PDB entry 1BZZ | X-ray diffraction, 1.59 A resolution | chains C and D of the 4 polymer chains in the assembly

[Chain C]
Protein: Protein (hemoglobin alpha chain)
From: Homo sapiens
UniProtKB: P69905 (HBA_HUMAN); residue numbers follow UniProt; this construct covers 1-141
Sequence (141 residues; each row starts with the number of its first residue):
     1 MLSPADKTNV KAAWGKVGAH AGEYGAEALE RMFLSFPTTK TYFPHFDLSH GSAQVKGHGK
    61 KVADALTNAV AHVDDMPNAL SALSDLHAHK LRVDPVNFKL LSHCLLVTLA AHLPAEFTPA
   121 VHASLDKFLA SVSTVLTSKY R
Differences from the reference sequence: engineered mutation Met1 (Val in P68871)
Curated features (UniProtKB/Swiss-Prot):
  - site: Lys61 (Not glycated)

[Chain D]
Protein: Protein (hemoglobin beta chain)
From: Homo sapiens
UniProtKB: P68871 (HBB_HUMAN); numbering as in UniProt (aligned over 1-146)
Sequence (146 residues; numbered 1 to 146; the number before each row is that of its first residue):
     1 VHLTPEEKSA VTALWGKVNV DEVGGEALGR LLVVYPWTQR FFESFGDLST PDAVMGNPKV
    61 KAHGKKVLGA FSDGLAHLDN LKGTFATLSE LHCDKLHVDP ENFRLLGNVL VCVLAHHFGK
   121 EFTPPVQAAY QKVVAGVANA LAHKYH

[How chain C and chain D interact]
Residue-residue contacts (37):
  Arg31(C) - Phe122(D)  hydrogen bond (side chain-backbone)
  Arg31(C) - Thr123(D)
  Arg31(C) - Pro124(D)
  Arg31(C) - Gln127(D)  hydrogen bond
  Leu34(C) - Pro124(D)  hydrophobic
  Leu34(C) - Pro125(D)
  Leu34(C) - Ala128(D)
  Ser35(C) - Gln127(D)
  Ser35(C) - Ala128(D)
  Ser35(C) - Gln131(D)
  Phe36(C) - Gln131(D)
  His103(C) - Asn108(D)
  His103(C) - Val111(D)
  His103(C) - Gln131(D)  hydrogen bond
  Cys104(C) - Gln127(D)
  Val107(C) - Val111(D)  hydrophobic
  Val107(C) - Cys112(D)  hydrophobic
  Val107(C) - Ala115(D)  hydrophobic
  Val107(C) - Gln127(D)
  Ala110(C) - Cys112(D)
  Ala110(C) - Ala115(D)
  Ala110(C) - His116(D)
  Ala111(C) - Ala115(D)
  Ala111(C) - Gly119(D)
  Pro114(C) - His116(D)  hydrogen bond (backbone-side chain)
  Phe117(C) - Arg30(D)  hydrogen bond (backbone-side chain)
  Phe117(C) - His116(D)
  Thr118(C) - Arg30(D)  hydrogen bond (backbone-side chain)
  Pro119(C) - Arg30(D)
  Pro119(C) - Val33(D)
  Pro119(C) - Met55(D)  hydrophobic
  His122(C) - Arg30(D)  hydrogen bond
  His122(C) - Val34(D)
  His122(C) - Cys112(D)
  Ala123(C) - Val34(D)
  Asp126(C) - Val34(D)
  Asp126(C) - Tyr35(D)  hydrogen bond
Also at the interface, not in a pair above, chain C (20 interface residues in all): Glu30, Leu106, Leu113, Ala120
Also at the interface, not in a pair above, chain D (21 interface residues in all): Glu26, Pro51, Lys120

[In short]
The interface between chain C and chain D involves 20 residues on one side and 21 on the other, with 8
hydrogen bonds. Among the polar pairs are Arg31(C)-Phe122(D), Arg31(C)-Gln127(D) and His103(C)-Gln131(D).
Chain C is Protein (hemoglobin alpha chain) and chain D is Protein (hemoglobin beta chain), both from Homo
sapiens; the structure, Hemoglobin (alpha V1M) mutant, was determined by X-ray diffraction together with 1BZ1
from the same study.
